Entry 6CBI (X-ray diffraction, 2.75 A resolution); this record covers chains A and E of the 6 polymer chains in the assembly.

# Chain A (and E)
Protein: Proliferating cell nuclear antigen
From: Homo sapiens
Notes: chain E of this document is another copy of the same molecule, construct and numbering; everything in this record applies to it too
UniProt: P12004 (PCNA_HUMAN); residues 1-261 here = UniProt positions 1-261
Amino-acid sequence (261 residues; row label = number of the first residue in the row):
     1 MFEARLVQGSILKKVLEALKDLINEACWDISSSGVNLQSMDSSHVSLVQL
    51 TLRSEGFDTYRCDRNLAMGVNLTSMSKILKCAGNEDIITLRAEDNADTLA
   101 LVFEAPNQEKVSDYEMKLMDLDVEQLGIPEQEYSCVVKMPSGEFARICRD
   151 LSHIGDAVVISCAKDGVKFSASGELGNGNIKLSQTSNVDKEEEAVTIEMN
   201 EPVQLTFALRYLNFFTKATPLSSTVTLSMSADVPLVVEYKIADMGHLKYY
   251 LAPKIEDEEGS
Not modelled in the structure: 106-107, 123-124, 187-190, 257-261 (chain E: 256-261)
Cystine bridges: Cys135-Cys162
Swiss-Prot annotation at these positions:
  - DNA-binding region: Arg61 to Lys80
  - modified residue: Lys14 (N6-acetyllysine), Lys77 (N6-acetyllysine), Lys80 (N6-acetyllysine), Tyr211 (Phosphotyrosine), Lys248 (N6-acetyllysine)
  - cross-link (Glycyl lysine isopeptide (Lys-Gly)): Lys164 (interchain with G-Cter in SUMO2), Lys254 (interchain with G-Cter in SUMO2)

# Interface between chain A and chain E
Residue-residue contacts (30; chain A residue first):
  Glu143(A) - Lys110(E)  salt bridge
  Asp150(A) - Lys80(E)
  Asp150(A) - Cys81(E)
  Ile154(A) - Ile78(E)  hydrophobic
  Gly173(A) - Lys117(E)
  Glu174(A) - Lys117(E)  hydrogen bond (backbone-side chain)
  Leu175(A) - Ser74(E)
  Leu175(A) - Lys77(E)
  Leu175(A) - Glu115(E)
  Leu175(A) - Met116(E)
  Leu175(A) - Lys117(E)  hydrogen bond (backbone-backbone)
  Gly176(A) - Glu115(E)
  Asn177(A) - Tyr114(E)
  Asn177(A) - Glu115(E)  hydrogen bond (backbone-backbone)
  Gly178(A) - Asp113(E)
  Gly178(A) - Tyr114(E)
  Asn179(A) - Val111(E)
  Asn179(A) - Ser112(E)
  Asn179(A) - Asp113(E)  hydrogen bond (backbone-backbone)
  Ile180(A) - Lys110(E)
  Ile180(A) - Val111(E)
  Ile180(A) - Ser112(E)
  Ile180(A) - Tyr114(E)
  Lys181(A) - Glu109(E)
  Lys181(A) - Lys110(E)
  Lys181(A) - Val111(E)  hydrogen bond (backbone-backbone)
  Leu182(A) - Glu109(E)
  Leu182(A) - Lys110(E)
  Ser183(A) - Glu109(E)  hydrogen bond (side chain-backbone)
  Thr185(A) - Glu109(E)
Also at the interface, not in a pair above, chain A (18 interface residues in all): Arg146, Leu151, His153
Also at the interface, not in a pair above, chain E (15 interface residues in all): Gln108

# Overview
Chain A and chain E form an interface of 18 and 15 residues respectively, with 6 hydrogen bonds and 1 salt
bridge. Among the polar pairs are Glu143(A)-Lys110(E), Glu174(A)-Lys117(E) and Ser183(A)-Glu109(E).
Chain A and chain E are both Proliferating cell nuclear antigen (Homo sapiens); the structure, PCNA in complex
with inhibitor, was determined by X-ray diffraction.
